3WNL - chain A; structure by X-ray diffraction, 2.60 A resolution.

== Chain A ==
Protein: Cycloisomaltooligosaccharide glucanotransferase
Organism: Bacillus circulans
Notes: EC 2.4.1.248
Reference sequence: P94286 (CTA1_BACCI); residue numbers follow UniProt; this construct covers 39-738
Sequence (710 residues; row label = number of the first residue in the row):
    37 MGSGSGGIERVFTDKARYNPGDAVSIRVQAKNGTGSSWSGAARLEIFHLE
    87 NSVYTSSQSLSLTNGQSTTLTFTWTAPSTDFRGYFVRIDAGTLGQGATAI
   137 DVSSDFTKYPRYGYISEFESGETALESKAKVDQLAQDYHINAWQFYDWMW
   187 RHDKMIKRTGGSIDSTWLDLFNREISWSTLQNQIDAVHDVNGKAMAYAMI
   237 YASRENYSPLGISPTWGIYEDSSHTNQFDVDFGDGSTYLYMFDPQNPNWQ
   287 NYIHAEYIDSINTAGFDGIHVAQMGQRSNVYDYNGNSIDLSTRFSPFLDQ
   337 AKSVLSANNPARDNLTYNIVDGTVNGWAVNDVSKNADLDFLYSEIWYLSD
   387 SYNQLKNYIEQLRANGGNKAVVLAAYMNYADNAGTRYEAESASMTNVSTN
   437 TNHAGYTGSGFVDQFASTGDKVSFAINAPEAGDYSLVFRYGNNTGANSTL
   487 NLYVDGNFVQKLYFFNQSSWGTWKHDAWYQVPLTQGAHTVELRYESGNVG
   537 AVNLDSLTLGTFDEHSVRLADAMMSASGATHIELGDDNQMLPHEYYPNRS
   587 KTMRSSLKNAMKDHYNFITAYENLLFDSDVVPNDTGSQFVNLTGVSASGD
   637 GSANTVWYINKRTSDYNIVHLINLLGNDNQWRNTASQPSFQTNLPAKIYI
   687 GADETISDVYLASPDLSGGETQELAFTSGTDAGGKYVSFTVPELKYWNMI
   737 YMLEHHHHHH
Unresolved in the structure: 37-40, 742-746
Differences from the reference sequence: expression tag (37-38, 739-746); engineered mutation Ala308 (Asp in P94286)
Ion coordination: Ca2+: Glu424, Glu426, Thr443, Gly446, Asp541; Na+: Asp664, Gln666, Asn669
Curated features (UniProtKB/Swiss-Prot):
  - mutagenesis: Asp183 (D183N: Has 1% of wild-type activity)
Reported in the primary citation:
  - mutagenesis - Y515A, Y515G: decreased catalytic activity

== Summary ==
Glu424, Glu426, Thr443, Gly446 and Asp541 coordinate Ca2+. The Na+ site is built by Asp664, Gln666 and Asn669.
From UniProt: one mutagenesis site. From the paper: Y515A and Y515G reduce catalytic activity.
Chain A is Cycloisomaltooligosaccharide glucanotransferase (Bacillus circulans); the structure, D308A mutant
of Bacillus circulans T-3040 cycloisomaltooligosaccharide glucanotransferase complexed with isomaltohexaose,
was determined by X-ray diffraction (same publication as 3WNK, 3WNM and 3WNN).
